PDB entry 6X3W | electron microscopy, 3.30 A resolution | chains B and C of the 9 polymer chains in the assembly

Chain B:
Molecule: Gamma-aminobutyric acid receptor subunit alpha-1
Source organism: Homo sapiens
UniProtKB: P14867 (GBRA1_HUMAN); the construct has insertions or renumbered stretches relative to UniProt, so the offset changes along the chain: 1-312 = UniProt 28-339; 320-358 = UniProt 418-456
Chain sequence (358 residues; row label = number of the first residue in the row):
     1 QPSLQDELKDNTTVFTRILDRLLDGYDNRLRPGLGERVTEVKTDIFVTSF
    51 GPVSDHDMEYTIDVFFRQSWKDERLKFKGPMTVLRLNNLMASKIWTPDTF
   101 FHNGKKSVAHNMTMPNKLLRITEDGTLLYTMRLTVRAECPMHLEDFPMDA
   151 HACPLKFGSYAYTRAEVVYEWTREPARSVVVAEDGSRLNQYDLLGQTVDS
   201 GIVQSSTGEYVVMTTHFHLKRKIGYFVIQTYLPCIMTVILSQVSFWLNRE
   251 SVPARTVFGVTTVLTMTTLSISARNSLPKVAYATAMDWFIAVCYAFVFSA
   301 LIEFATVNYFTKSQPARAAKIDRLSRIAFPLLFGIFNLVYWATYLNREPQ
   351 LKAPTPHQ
Not modelled in the structure: 1-9, 348-358
Cystine bridges: C139-C153
Sequence notes: linker (313-319)
Small-molecule neighbours:
  - gamma-amino-butanoic acid (ABU): F65, R67, L118, T130
  - Phenobarbital (UQA; 5-ethyl-5-phenylpyrimidine-2,4,6(1H,3H,5H)-trione): T267, S270, R274, D287, I290, A291, Y294
Curated features (UniProtKB/Swiss-Prot):
  - binding site (4-aminobutanoate): R67, T130
  - binding site (3alpha-hydroxy-5alpha-pregnan-11,20-dione): W246
  - glycosylation (N-linked (GlcNAc...) asparagine): N11, N111
What the authors report for this chain:
  - binding site for Phenobarbital: S270
  - mutagenesis - S270M: decreased signaling in response to Phenobarbital

Chain C:
Molecule: Gamma-aminobutyric acid receptor subunit beta-2
Source organism: Homo sapiens
UniProtKB: P47870 (GBRB2_HUMAN), isoform P47870-1; the construct has insertions or renumbered stretches relative to UniProt, so the offset changes along the chain: 1-307 = UniProt 25-331; 316-341 = UniProt 487-512
Chain sequence (364 residues; numbered 1 to 364; the number before each row is that of its first residue):
     1 QSVNDPSNMSLVKETVDRLLKGYDIRLRPDFGGPPVAVGMNIDIASIDMV
    51 SEVNMDYTLTMYFQQAWRDKRLSYNVIPLNLTLDNRVADQLWVPDTYFLN
   101 DKKSFVHGVTVKNRMIRLHPDGTVLYGLRITTTAACMMDLRRYPLDEQNC
   151 TLEIESYGYTTDDIEFYWRGDDNAVTGVTKIELPQFSIVDYKLITKKVVF
   201 STGSYPRLSLSFKLKRNIGYFILQTYMPSILITILSWVSFWINYDASAAR
   251 VALGITTVLTMTTINTHLRETLPKIPYVKAIDMYLMGCFVFVFMALLEYA
   301 LVNYIFFSQPARAAAIDRWSRIFFPVVFSFFNIVYWLYYVNVDGSGATNF
   351 SLLKQAGDVEENPG
Not modelled in the structure: 1-6, 341-364
Cystine bridges: C136-C150
Covalently attached groups: N-acetylglucosamine (NAG) linked to N80, N149
Sequence notes: linker (308-315)
Small-molecule neighbours:
  - gamma-amino-butanoic acid (ABU): Y97, E155, S156, Y157, F200, T202, Y205
  - Phenobarbital (UQA; 5-ethyl-5-phenylpyrimidine-2,4,6(1H,3H,5H)-trione): L223, M227, P228, L231
Curated features (UniProtKB/Swiss-Prot):
  - binding site (histamine): Y97, S156, Y157, T202
  - binding site (4-aminobutanoate): Y157, T202
  - glycosylation (N-linked (GlcNAc...) asparagine): N8, N80, N149
What the authors report for this chain:
  - binding site for Phenobarbital: L223
  - mutagenesis - N265M: unchanged signaling in response to Phenobarbital

Chain B / chain C interface:
Pairs across the interface (108; chain B residue first):
  G25(B) - K13(C)  hydrogen bond (backbone-side chain)
  D27(B) - K13(C)
  D27(B) - D17(C)
  N28(B) - D84(C)
  N28(B) - R86(C)
  R29(B) - D17(C)  salt bridge
  R29(B) - L20(C)
  R29(B) - L83(C)
  R29(B) - D84(C)  hydrogen bond (backbone-backbone)
  R29(B) - V87(C)
  R29(B) - Q90(C)
  L30(B) - M9(C)
  L30(B) - K13(C)
  L30(B) - L83(C)  hydrophobic
  R31(B) - M9(C)
  P32(B) - M9(C)  hydrophobic
  G33(B) - M9(C)
  L34(B) - V12(C)  hydrophobic
  L34(B) - L79(C)
  L34(B) - L81(C)  hydrophobic
  G35(B) - N8(C)  hydrogen bond (backbone-side chain)
  E36(B) - N8(C)
  R74(B) - M9(C)
  S92(B) - R86(C)  hydrogen bond (backbone-side chain)
  I94(B) - R86(C)
  D98(B) - V111(C)
  T99(B) - V109(C)
  T99(B) - T110(C)  hydrogen bond (backbone-side chain)
  F100(B) - Y62(C)
  F100(B) - V109(C)
  F100(B) - N113(C)
  F100(B) - R129(C)
  F101(B) - V109(C)  hydrophobic
  F101(B) - T110(C)
  F101(B) - R129(C)  hydrogen bond (backbone-side chain)
  H102(B) - Y62(C)
  H102(B) - R129(C)
  G104(B) - H107(C)
  G104(B) - R129(C)  hydrogen bond (backbone-side chain)
  K105(B) - D48(C)
  K105(B) - M49(C)
  K105(B) - F105(C)
  K105(B) - H107(C)
  K106(B) - F105(C)
  S107(B) - V109(C)
  V108(B) - V109(C)
  A109(B) - V109(C)
  M131(B) - T110(C)
  L133(B) - V109(C)  hydrophobic
  E138(B) - S46(C)  hydrogen bond
  Y160(B) - Y62(C)  hydrophobic
  Y160(B) - R114(C)
  Y160(B) - M115(C)  hydrophobic
  Y160(B) - G127(C)
  Y160(B) - L128(C)  hydrogen bond (side chain-backbone)
  Y160(B) - R129(C)  hydrogen bond (side chain-backbone)
  A161(B) - T82(C)
  A161(B) - M115(C)  hydrophobic
  A161(B) - R117(C)  hydrogen bond (backbone-side chain)
  Y162(B) - T82(C)  hydrogen bond (side chain-backbone)
  Y162(B) - L83(C)
  Y162(B) - D84(C)
  E166(B) - T82(C)  hydrogen bond
  S206(B) - D43(C)  hydrogen bond
  S206(B) - Q64(C)  hydrogen bond
  T207(B) - Q64(C)
  T207(B) - M115(C)
  T207(B) - R117(C)  hydrogen bond (backbone-side chain)
  T207(B) - L125(C)
  Y210(B) - R117(C)  hydrogen bond
  V252(B) - I242(C)  hydrophobic
  V252(B) - A249(C)  hydrophobic
  P253(B) - A248(C)  hydrophobic
  P253(B) - A249(C)  hydrophobic
  T256(B) - A249(C)
  V257(B) - A252(C)  hydrophobic
  V260(B) - L235(C)  hydrophobic
  V260(B) - L253(C)  hydrophobic
  V260(B) - T256(C)
  V263(B) - L235(C)  hydrophobic
  L264(B) - T256(C)
  L264(B) - T260(C)
  I271(B) - Q224(C)
  R274(B) - Y220(C)
  R274(B) - L223(C)
  R274(B) - Q224(C)
  N275(B) - Q224(C)
  K279(B) - P184(C)
  K279(B) - Q185(C)
  K279(B) - Y220(C)  hydrogen bond
  V280(B) - P184(C)
  V280(B) - Y220(C)
  A281(B) - P184(C)
  A281(B) - N217(C)
  A281(B) - Y220(C)
  A283(B) - L223(C)  hydrophobic
  Y294(B) - L231(C)
  F298(B) - L231(C)
  F298(B) - I234(C)  hydrophobic
  F298(B) - L235(C)
  L301(B) - L235(C)  hydrophobic
  I302(B) - V238(C)  hydrophobic
  F304(B) - I242(C)  hydrophobic
  A305(B) - V238(C)  hydrophobic
  N308(B) - I242(C)
  N308(B) - N243(C)  hydrogen bond
  Y309(B) - R321(C)
  K312(B) - N243(C)
Interface residues without a listed pair, chain B (68 interface residues in all): Y26, F66, K93, W95, T96, P97, N103, T163, T267, Y282
Interface residues without a listed pair, chain C (61 interface residues in all): S7, V16, T131, G219, P228, I232, W241, A246, I264

Summary:
68 residues of chain B and 61 residues of chain C are in contact, with 19 hydrogen bonds and 1 salt bridge.
Polar pairs include R29(B)-D17(C), G25(B)-K13(C) and G35(B)-N8(C). The paper reports a binding site for
Phenobarbital at S270(B) and L223(C); S270M of chain B reduces signaling in response to Phenobarbital.
Chain B is Gamma-aminobutyric acid receptor subunit alpha-1 and chain C is Gamma-aminobutyric acid receptor
subunit beta-2, both from Homo sapiens; the structure, Human GABAA receptor alpha1-beta2-gamma2 subtype in
complex with GABA plus phenobarbital, was determined by electron microscopy (same publication as 6X3S, 6X3T,
6X3U, 6X3V, 6X3X, 6X3Z and 6X40).
